PDB entry 6QDM | X-ray diffraction, 3.80 A resolution | chain A

# Chain A
Molecule: Unc-45
From: Caenorhabditis elegans
Notes: engineered mutation(s): deltaTPR,deltaTPR
Reference sequence: G5EG62 (G5EG62_CAEEL); numbering as in UniProt (aligned over 1-915)
Chain sequence (963 residues; numbered 1 to 973; 10 numbers in that range are skipped by the numbering (no residue carries them; nothing is unmodelled there); the number before each row is that of its first residue; X marks 48 residues of unknown identity (built as UNK)):
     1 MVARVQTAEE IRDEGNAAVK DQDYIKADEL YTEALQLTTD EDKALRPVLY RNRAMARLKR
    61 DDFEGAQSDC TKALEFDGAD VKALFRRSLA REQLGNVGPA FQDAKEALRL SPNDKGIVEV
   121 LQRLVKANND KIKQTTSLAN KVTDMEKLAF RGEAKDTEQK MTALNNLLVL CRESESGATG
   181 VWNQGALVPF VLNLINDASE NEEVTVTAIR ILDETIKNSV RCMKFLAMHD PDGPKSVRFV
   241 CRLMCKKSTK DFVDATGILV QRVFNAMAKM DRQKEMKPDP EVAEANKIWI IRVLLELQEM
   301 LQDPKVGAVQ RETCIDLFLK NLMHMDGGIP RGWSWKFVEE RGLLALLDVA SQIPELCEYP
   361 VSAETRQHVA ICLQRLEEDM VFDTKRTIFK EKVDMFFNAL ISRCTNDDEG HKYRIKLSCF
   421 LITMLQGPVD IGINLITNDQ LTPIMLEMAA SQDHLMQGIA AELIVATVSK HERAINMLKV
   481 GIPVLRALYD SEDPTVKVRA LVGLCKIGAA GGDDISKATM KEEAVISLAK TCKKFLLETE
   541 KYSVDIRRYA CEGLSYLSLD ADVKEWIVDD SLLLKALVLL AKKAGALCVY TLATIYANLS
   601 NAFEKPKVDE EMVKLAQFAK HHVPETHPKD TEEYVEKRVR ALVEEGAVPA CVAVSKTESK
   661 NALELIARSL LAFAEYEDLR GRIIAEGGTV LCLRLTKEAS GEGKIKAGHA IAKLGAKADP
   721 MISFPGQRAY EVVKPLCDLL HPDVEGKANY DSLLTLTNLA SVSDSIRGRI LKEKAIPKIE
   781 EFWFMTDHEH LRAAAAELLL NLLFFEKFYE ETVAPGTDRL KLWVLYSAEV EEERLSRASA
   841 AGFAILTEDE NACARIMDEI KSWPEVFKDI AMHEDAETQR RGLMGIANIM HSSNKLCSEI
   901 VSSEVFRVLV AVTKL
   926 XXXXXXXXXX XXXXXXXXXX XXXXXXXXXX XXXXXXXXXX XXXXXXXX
Disordered / not traced: 1-135, 509-524, 620-621, 940-973
From the paper describing this entry:
  - mutagenesis - K82E: abolished binding to Hsp70/90
  - mutagenesis - N758Y: decreased expression
  - mutagenesis - N801A: unchanged stability
  - mutagenesis - N801A: unchanged binding to damaged myosin
  - mutagenesis - G427E, L559S, E781K, L822F: abolished binding to heat-damaged myosin substrate
  - mutagenesis - N801A: unchanged expression

# Summary
From the paper: G427E, L559S and E781K, among others, abolish binding to heat-damaged myosin substrate; K82E
abolishes binding to Hsp70/90; 7 substitutions were tested in all.
Chain A is Unc-45 (Caenorhabditis elegans); the structure, Molecular features of the UNC-45 chaperone critical
for binding and folding muscle myosin, was determined by X-ray diffraction (same publication as 6QDJ, 6QDK and
6QDL).
